3HZH - chains A and B; structure by X-ray diffraction, 1.96 A resolution.

# Chain A
Molecule: Chemotaxis response regulator (CheY-3)
Source organism: Borrelia burgdorferi
UniProtKB: O51615 (O51615_BORBU); residue numbers follow UniProt; this construct covers 2-146
Amino-acid sequence (157 residues; numbered -10 to 146; the number before each row is that of its first residue; numbers below 1 keep their minus sign (Met-10 is residue -10)):
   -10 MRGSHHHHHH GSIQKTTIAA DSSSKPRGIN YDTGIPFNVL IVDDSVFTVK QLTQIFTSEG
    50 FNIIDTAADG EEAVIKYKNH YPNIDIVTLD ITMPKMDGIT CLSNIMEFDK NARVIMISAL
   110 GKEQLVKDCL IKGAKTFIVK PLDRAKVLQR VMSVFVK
Not modelled in the structure: -10 to 12
Modified residues: Asp79 (aspartate beryllium trifluoride; BFD)
Sequence notes: expression tag (-10 to 1)
Bound ions: Mg2+: Asp33, Asp79, Thr81
From the paper describing this entry:
  - catalytic residues: Thr81
  - post-translational modification sites: Asp79
  - mutagenesis - T81A: decreased catalytic activity with Chemotaxis operon protein (CheX) (chain B)

# Chain B
Molecule: Chemotaxis operon protein (CheX)
Source organism: Borrelia burgdorferi
UniProtKB: O51614 (O51614_BORBU); numbering as in UniProt (aligned over 2-161)
Amino-acid sequence (172 residues; row label = number of the first residue in the row; numbers below 1 keep their minus sign (Mse-10 is residue -10)):
   -10 MRGSHHHHHH GSRIDYIEPF LDAASSVLRD MLLVENIEMG KPGLKSINQK IKGVSVIVGL
    50 AGSVEGSIII DMDIETALFV ASKLNFEEYD DFDDEETKEM VAATLTEVGN IIAGNFVTTL
   110 HAKGFVFDIT PPAFIYGENM KISNKGSEAL IVPFSLPDGK IIEVNIAIRE RV
Not modelled in the structure: -10 to 1, 37-40, 160-161
Modified residues: Mse-10 (selenomethionine); Mse20, Mse28, Mse61, Mse89, Mse129 (selenomethionine; parent Met)
Sequence notes: expression tag (-10 to 1)
From the paper describing this entry:
  - catalytic residues: Asn99
  - mutagenesis - E96A (9.7 +/- 4.4%), N99A (3.3 +/- 1.4%): decreased catalytic activity with Chemotaxis response regulator (CheY-3) (chain A)
  - mutagenesis - E96A, N99A: abolished signaling
  - conformationally variable residues (order/disorder transition): Asn37 to Ile40, Tyr125 to Ser136

# How chain A and chain B interact
Contacting residue pairs (36):
  Ser34(A) - Ala92(B)  hydrogen bond (side chain-backbone)
  Ser34(A) - Glu96(B)
  Val35(A) - Glu88(B)
  Val35(A) - Mse89(B)  hydrophobic
  Val35(A) - Ala92(B)  hydrophobic
  Phe36(A) - Leu73(B)
  Phe36(A) - Asn74(B)
  Phe36(A) - Mse89(B)
  Phe36(A) - Ala92(B)
  Phe36(A) - Thr93(B)
  Phe36(A) - Glu96(B)
  Thr37(A) - Glu96(B)  hydrogen bond
  Lys39(A) - Asn74(B)  hydrogen bond
  Lys39(A) - Tyr78(B)
  Asp79(A) - Asn99(B)
  Thr81(A) - Ile118(B)
  Thr81(A) - Thr119(B)
  Thr81(A) - Pro120(B)
  Met82(A) - Pro120(B)
  Pro83(A) - Pro120(B)
  Ala108(A) - Asn99(B)
  Ala108(A) - Ile100(B)  hydrophobic
  Ala108(A) - Gly103(B)
  Ala108(A) - Asn104(B)  hydrogen bond (backbone-backbone)
  Ala108(A) - Thr107(B)
  Leu109(A) - Gly103(B)
  Leu109(A) - Val106(B)  hydrophobic
  Leu109(A) - Thr107(B)
  Gly110(A) - Thr107(B)  hydrogen bond (backbone-side chain)
  Lys111(A) - Thr107(B)
  Lys111(A) - His110(B)
  Glu112(A) - His110(B)
  Lys129(A) - Glu96(B)  salt bridge
  Lys129(A) - Asn104(B)
  Pro130(A) - Mse20(B)  hydrophobic
  Pro130(A) - Ile100(B)  hydrophobic
Interface residues without a listed pair, chain A (19 interface residues in all): Asp32, Asp33, Val128
Interface residues without a listed pair, chain B (24 interface residues in all): Val16, Asp19, Glu76, Phe114, Pro121
Interface features reported in the paper:
  - residue pairs: Thr37(A)-Glu96(B) (hydrogen bond), Lys129(A)-Glu96(B) (salt bridge)

# Overview
Chain A and chain B form an interface of 19 and 24 residues respectively, with 5 hydrogen bonds and 1 salt
bridge. Polar contacts include Lys129(A)-Glu96(B), Ser34(A)-Ala92(B) and Thr37(A)-Glu96(B). The paper
describes a hydrogen bond between Thr37(A) and Glu96(B); a salt bridge between Lys129(A) and Glu96(B). The
paper reports catalytic residues Thr81(A) and Asn99(B); E96A and N99A of chain B reduce catalytic activity
with Chemotaxis response regulator (CheY-3) (chain A).
Chain A is Chemotaxis response regulator (CheY-3) and chain B is Chemotaxis operon protein (CheX), both from
Borrelia burgdorferi; the structure, Crystal structure of the CheX-CheY-BeF3-Mg+2 complex from Borrelia
burgdorferi, was determined by X-ray diffraction.
